4O3Q - chains A and T of the 3 polymer chains in the assembly; structure by X-ray diffraction, 1.72 A resolution.

[Chain A]
Protein: DNA polymerase eta
Source organism: Homo sapiens
Notes: EC 2.7.7.7
UniProt: Q9Y253 (POLH_HUMAN); numbering as in UniProt (aligned over 1-432)
Chain sequence (435 residues; each row starts with the number of its first residue; numbers below 1 keep their minus sign (Gly-2 is residue -2)):
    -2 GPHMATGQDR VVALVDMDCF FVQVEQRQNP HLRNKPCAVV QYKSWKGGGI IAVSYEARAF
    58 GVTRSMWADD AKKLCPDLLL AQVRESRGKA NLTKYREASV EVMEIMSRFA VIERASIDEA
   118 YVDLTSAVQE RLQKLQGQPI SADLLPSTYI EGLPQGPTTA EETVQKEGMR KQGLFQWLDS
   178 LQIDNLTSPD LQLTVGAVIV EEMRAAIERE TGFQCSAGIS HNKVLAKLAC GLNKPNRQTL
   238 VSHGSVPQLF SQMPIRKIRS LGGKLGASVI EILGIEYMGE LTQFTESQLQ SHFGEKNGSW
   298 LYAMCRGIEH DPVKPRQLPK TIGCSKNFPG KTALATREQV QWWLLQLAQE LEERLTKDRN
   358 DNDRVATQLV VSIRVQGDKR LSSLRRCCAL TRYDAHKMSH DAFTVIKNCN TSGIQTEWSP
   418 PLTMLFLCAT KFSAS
Not modelled in the structure: 155-159
Differences from the reference sequence: expression tag (-2 to 0)
UniProt features mapped onto this chain:
  - binding site (Mg(2+)): Asp13, Met14, Asp115, Glu116
  - binding site (Mn(2+)): Asp13, Met14, Asp115, Glu116
  - binding site (a 2'-deoxyribonucleoside 5'-triphosphate): Arg61
  - natural variant: Val37 (deletion: In XPV), Leu75 (deletion: In XPV), Arg93 (R93P: In XPV), Arg111 (R111H: In XPV), Thr122 (T122P: In XPV), Gly153 (G153D: In a breast cancer sample), Thr191 (T191P: In XPV), Gly263 (G263V: In XPV), Val266 (V266D: In XPV), Gly295 (G295R: In XPV), Arg361 (R361S: In XPV)
  - mutagenesis: Tyr52 (Y52A/F: Reduces DNA polymerase activity; Y52E: Reduces DNA polymerase activity. Increases fidelity of replication and reduces translesion bypass), Arg61 (R61A: Reduces enzymatic activity by two-thirds), Ser62 (S62G: Increased DNA polymerase activity and translesion bypass compared to wild-type), Ala68 (A68S/V: Severe reduction in thymine dimer translesion bypass), Asn324 to Pro326 (Reduces binding to chromatin and to monoubiquitinated PCNA. Abolishes binding to monoubiquitinated PCNA; when associated with 705-E--H-713 Del)
What the authors report for this chain:
  - binding site for the 12-nt DNA strand (chain T): Gln38
  - conformationally variable residues (side-chain flip): Arg61
  - binding site for the 8-nt DNA strand: Arg61
  - specificity-determining residues: Arg61 (proposed by the authors, not directly observed)

[Chain T]
Molecule: 12-nt DNA strand
Sequence (12 nucleotides; row label = number of the first residue in the row):
     1 CATGATGACG CT
Modified / non-standard residues: 8OG (8-oxo-2'-deoxy-guanosine-5'-monophosphate) at position 4

[How chain A and chain T interact]
Contacting residue pairs (45):
  Gln38(A) - 8OG_4(T)  base contact
  Gln38(A) - DA5(T)  sugar contact
  Tyr39(A) - 8OG_4(T)  phosphate contact
  Tyr39(A) - DA5(T)  hydrogen bond to the phosphate
  Trp42(A) - DA2(T)  stacking on the base
  Gly46(A) - DT3(T)  base contact
  Ile47(A) - DT3(T)  base contact
  Arg61(A) - DT3(T)  base contact
  Arg61(A) - 8OG_4(T)  hydrogen bond to the base
  Ser62(A) - DT3(T)  hydrogen bond to the base
  Trp64(A) - DT3(T)  sugar contact
  Lys86(A) - DT6(T)  salt bridge to the phosphate
  Ala87(A) - DA5(T)  sugar contact
  Leu89(A) - DA5(T)  phosphate contact
  Leu89(A) - DT6(T)  phosphate contact
  Arg93(A) - DT6(T)  salt bridge to the phosphate
  Arg93(A) - DG7(T)  salt bridge to the phosphate
  Lys293(A) - DG10(T)  phosphate contact
  Lys293(A) - DC11(T)  salt bridge to the phosphate
  Lys311(A) - DC9(T)  phosphate contact
  Arg313(A) - DA8(T)  salt bridge to the phosphate
  Arg313(A) - DC9(T)  salt bridge to the phosphate
  Pro316(A) - DA8(T)  phosphate contact
  Lys317(A) - DA8(T)  hydrogen bond to the phosphate
  Lys317(A) - DC9(T)  salt bridge to the phosphate
  Thr318(A) - DG7(T)  sugar contact
  Thr318(A) - DA8(T)  hydrogen bond to the phosphate
  Ile319(A) - DG7(T)  phosphate contact
  Gly320(A) - DT6(T)  sugar contact
  Gly320(A) - DG7(T)  hydrogen bond to the phosphate
  Cys321(A) - DT6(T)  phosphate contact
  Ser322(A) - DA5(T)  sugar contact
  Ser322(A) - DT6(T)  hydrogen bond to the phosphate
  Lys323(A) - DA5(T)  phosphate contact
  Asn324(A) - 8OG_4(T)  hydrogen bond to the phosphate
  Asn324(A) - DA5(T)  hydrogen bond to the phosphate
  Pro326(A) - DA2(T)  phosphate contact
  Pro326(A) - 8OG_4(T)  phosphate contact
  Gly327(A) - DC1(T)  hydrogen bond to the phosphate
  Thr329(A) - DA2(T)  base contact
  Arg351(A) - DT6(T)  salt bridge to the phosphate
  Arg351(A) - DG7(T)  salt bridge to the phosphate
  Leu378(A) - DT6(T)  base contact
  Leu378(A) - DG7(T)  base contact
  Phe423(A) - DT6(T)  sugar contact
Other interface residues (no listed pair), chain A (34 interface residues in all): Ile48, Glu110, Glu347, Met421

[Summary]
Chain A and chain T form an interface of 34 and 11 residues respectively, with 10 hydrogen bonds, 9 salt
bridges and 1 aromatic stacking contact. Polar contacts include Arg61(A)-8OG_4(T), Ser62(A)-DT3(T) and
Tyr39(A)-DA5(T). From the paper: a binding site for the 12-nt DNA strand (chain T) at Gln38(A); a binding site
for the 8-nt DNA strand at Arg61(A).
Chain A is DNA polymerase eta (Homo sapiens) and chain T is a 12-nt DNA strand; the structure, Crystal
structure of human polymerase eta inserting dgtp opposite an 8-oxog containing dna template, was determined by
X-ray diffraction together with 4O3N, 4O3O, 4O3P, 4O3R and 4O3S from the same study.
